2DWE - chains B and C of the 3 polymer chains in the assembly; structure by X-ray diffraction, 2.50 A resolution.

== Chain B ==
Protein: Antibody fab light chain
Organism: Mus musculus
Notes: antibody fragment or engineered binder
Chain sequence (212 residues; row label = number of the first residue in the row):
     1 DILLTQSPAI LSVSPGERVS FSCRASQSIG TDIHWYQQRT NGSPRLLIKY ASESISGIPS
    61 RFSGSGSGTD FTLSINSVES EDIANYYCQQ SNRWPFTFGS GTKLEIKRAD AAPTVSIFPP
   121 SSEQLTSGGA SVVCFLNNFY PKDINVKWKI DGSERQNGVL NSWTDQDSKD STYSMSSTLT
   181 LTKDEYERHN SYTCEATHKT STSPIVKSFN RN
Disulfide bonds: Cys23-Cys88, Cys134-Cys194

== Chain C ==
Protein: Voltage-gated potassium channel
Organism: Streptomyces lividans
Reference sequence: P0A334 (KCSA_STRLI); residue numbers follow UniProt; this construct covers 22-124
Chain sequence (103 residues; row label = number of the first residue in the row):
    22 SALHWRAAGA ATVLLVIVLL AGSYLAVLAE RGAPGAQLIT YPRALWWSVE TATTVGYGDL
    82 YPVTLWGRCV AVVVMVAGIT SFGLVTAALA TWFVGREQER RGH
Sequence notes: engineered mutation Cys90 (Leu in P0A334)
Bound ions: rubidium ion site 1 near Thr75 (its only coordinating residue here); rubidium ion site 2: Thr75, Val76; rubidium ion site 3: Gly77, Tyr78
Ligand contacts:
  - (2S)-3-hydroxy-2-(nonanoyloxy)propyl laurate (L2C): Leu41, Ser44, Tyr45, Tyr62, Pro63, Leu66, Trp67, Val70, Val84, Thr85, Leu86, Arg89, Val93
  - tetrabutylammonium ion (TBA): Ala73, Thr74, Thr75, Gly99, Ile100, Phe103

== How chain B and chain C interact ==
Contacting residue pairs (18):
  Asp32(B) - Arg64(C)  salt bridge
  Ser91(B) - Ile60(C)
  Asn92(B) - Ala57(C)
  Asn92(B) - Gln58(C)
  Asn92(B) - Ile60(C)
  Arg93(B) - Gly56(C)  hydrogen bond (side chain-backbone)
  Arg93(B) - Ala57(C)
  Arg93(B) - Gln58(C)
  Arg93(B) - Ile60(C)
  Trp94(B) - Arg52(C)
  Trp94(B) - Gly53(C)
  Trp94(B) - Ala54(C)
  Trp94(B) - Pro55(C)
  Trp94(B) - Gly56(C)  hydrogen bond (backbone-backbone)
  Trp94(B) - Ala57(C)  hydrogen bond (backbone-backbone)
  Trp94(B) - Ile60(C)
  Phe96(B) - Arg52(C)
  Phe96(B) - Ile60(C)  hydrophobic
Interface residues without a listed pair, chain B (8 interface residues in all): Asp1, Tyr50

== Summary ==
8 residues of chain B face 9 of chain C across their interface; the contacts include 3 hydrogen bonds and 1
salt bridge. Among the polar pairs are Asp32(B)-Arg64(C), Arg93(B)-Gly56(C) and Trp94(B)-Gly56(C).
(2S)-3-hydroxy-2-(nonanoyloxy)propyl laurate is bound between chain B and chain C.
Here chain B is Antibody fab light chain (Mus musculus) and chain C is Voltage-gated potassium channel
(Streptomyces lividans). Entry 2DWE (Crystal structure of KcsA-FAB-TBA complex in Rb+) was determined by X-ray
diffraction, deposited together with 2DWD, 2HVJ and 2HVK.
